4H0H - chains B and D; structure by X-ray diffraction, 2.00 A resolution.

[Chain B]
Molecule: 2D10 scFv
Organism: Mus musculus
Notes: antibody fragment or engineered binder
Sequence (251 residues; row label = number of the first residue in the row):
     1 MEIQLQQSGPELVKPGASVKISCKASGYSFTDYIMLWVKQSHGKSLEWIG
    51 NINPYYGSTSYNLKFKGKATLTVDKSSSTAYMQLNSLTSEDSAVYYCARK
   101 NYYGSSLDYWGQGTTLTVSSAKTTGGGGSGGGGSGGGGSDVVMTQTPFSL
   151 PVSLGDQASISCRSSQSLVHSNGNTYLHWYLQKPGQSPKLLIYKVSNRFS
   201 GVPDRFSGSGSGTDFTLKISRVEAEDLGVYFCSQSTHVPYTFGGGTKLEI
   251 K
Disordered / not traced: 126-135
Cystine bridges: Cys23-Cys97, Cys162-Cys232

[Chain D]
Molecule: peptide
Sequence (12 residues; numbered 1 to 12; the number before each row is that of its first residue):
     1 DVFYPYPYASGS
Disordered / not traced: 1-2, 10-12

[Chain B / chain D interface]
Residue-residue contacts (28):
  Thr31(B) with Tyr4(D); Pro5(D)
  Asp32(B) with Phe3(D); Tyr4(D); Pro5(D)
  Tyr33(B) with Pro5(D)
  Ile34(B) with Pro5(D); Tyr6(D); Pro7(D)
  Asn53(B) with Tyr4(D); Pro5(D)
  Tyr55(B) with Tyr4(D)
  Lys100(B) with Pro7(D)
  Asn101(B) with Tyr6(D); Pro7(D)
  Tyr102(B) with Tyr6(D), hydrogen bond (backbone-backbone); Pro7(D); Tyr8(D), hydrogen bond
  Ser105(B) with Pro7(D), hydrogen bond (side chain-backbone); Tyr8(D)
  His170(B) with Tyr8(D); Ala9(D), hydrogen bond (side chain-backbone)
  Asn172(B) with Tyr8(D), hydrogen bond
  Tyr176(B) with Tyr8(D)
  Ser235(B) with Tyr8(D)
  Val238(B) with Tyr8(D)
  Tyr240(B) with Pro7(D); Tyr8(D), hydrogen bond (side chain-backbone)
Other interface residues (no listed pair), chain B (18 interface residues in all): Pro54, Tyr56

[Summary]
18 residues of chain B face 7 of chain D across their interface, with 6 hydrogen bonds. Polar pairs include
Tyr102(B)-Tyr8(D), Ser105(B)-Pro7(D) and His170(B)-Ala9(D).
Here chain B is 2D10 scFv (Mus musculus) and chain D is peptide. Entry 4H0H (Crystal structure of
mimicry-recognizing 2D10 scFv with peptide) was determined by X-ray diffraction together with 4H0G and 4H0I
from the same study.
